2EUF - chains A and B; structure by X-ray diffraction, 3.00 A resolution.

# Chain A
Molecule: viral Cyclin
Source organism: Herpesvirus saimiri (strain 11)
Reference sequence: Q01043 (CGH2_SHV21); residue numbers follow UniProt; this construct covers 1-254
Amino-acid sequence (254 residues; row label = number of the first residue in the row):
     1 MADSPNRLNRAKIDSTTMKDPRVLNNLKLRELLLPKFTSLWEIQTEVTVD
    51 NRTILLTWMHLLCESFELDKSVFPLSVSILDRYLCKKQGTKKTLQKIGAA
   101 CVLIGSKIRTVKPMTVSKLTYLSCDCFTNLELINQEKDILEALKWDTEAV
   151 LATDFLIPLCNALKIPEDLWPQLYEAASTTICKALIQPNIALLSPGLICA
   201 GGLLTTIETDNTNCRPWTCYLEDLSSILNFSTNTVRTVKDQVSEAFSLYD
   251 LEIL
Disordered / not traced: 1-7, 124-126
Bound ions: Ca2+ near Thr110 (its only coordinating residue here)

# Chain B
Molecule: Cell division protein kinase 6
Source organism: Homo sapiens
Notes: EC 2.7.1.37; fragment: fragment 1-308
Reference sequence: Q00534 (CDK6_HUMAN); residues 1-308 here = UniProt positions 1-308
Amino-acid sequence (308 residues; row label = number of the first residue in the row):
     1 MEKDGLCRADQQYECVAEIGEGAYGKVFKARDLKNGGRFVALKRVRVQTG
    51 EEGMPLSTIREVAVLRHLETFEHPNVVRLFDVCTVSRTDRETKLTLVFEH
   101 VDQDLTTYLDKVPEPGVPTETIKDMMFQLLRGLDFLHSHRVVHRDLKPQN
   151 ILVTSSGQIKLADFGLARIYSFQMALTSVVVTLWYRAPEVLLQSSYATPV
   201 DLWSVGCIFAEMFRRKPLFRGSSDVDQLGKILDVIGLPGEEDWPRDVALP
   251 RQAFHSKSAQPIEKFVTDIDELGKDLLLKCLTFNPAKRISAYSALSHPYF
   301 QDLERCKE
Disordered / not traced: 1-9, 245-258, 306-308
Curated features (UniProtKB/Swiss-Prot):
  - active site: Asp145 (Proton acceptor)
  - binding site (ATP): Ile19 to Val27, Lys43
  - modified residue: Met1 (N-acetylmethionine), Tyr13 (Phosphotyrosine), Tyr24 (Phosphotyrosine), Thr49 (Phosphothreonine), Thr70 (Phosphothreonine), Thr177 (Phosphothreonine), Lys264 (N6-acetyllysine)
  - natural variant: Ala197 (A197T: In MCPH12), Pro199 (P199L: In a metastatic melanoma sample)
Residues lining bound ligands: Palbociclib (LQQ; 6-acetyl-8-cyclopentyl-5-methyl-2-[(5-piperazin-1-ylpyridin-2-yl)amino]pyrido[2,3-d]pyrimidin-7(8h)-one): Ile19, Gly20, Gly22, Val27, Ala41, Lys43, Glu61, Val77, Phe98, Glu99, His100, Val101, Asp102, Gln103, Asp104, Thr107, Gln149, Asn150, Leu152, Ala162, Asp163

# Interface between chain A and chain B
Contacting residue pairs - 85 pairs, chain A then chain B:
  Leu8(A) - Leu176(B)
  Asn9(A) - Met174(B)
  Asn9(A) - Ala175(B)
  Asn9(A) - Leu176(B)  hydrogen bond (backbone-backbone)
  Asn9(A) - Gln193(B)
  Asn9(A) - Ser194(B)
  Arg10(A) - Gln173(B)  hydrogen bond (side chain-backbone)
  Arg10(A) - Met174(B)
  Arg10(A) - Ser195(B)  hydrogen bond (backbone-side chain)
  Ala11(A) - Ser171(B)
  Ala11(A) - Phe172(B)
  Ala11(A) - Gln173(B)  hydrogen bond (backbone-backbone)
  Ala11(A) - Met174(B)  hydrogen bond (backbone-backbone)
  Lys12(A) - Ser195(B)
  Ile13(A) - Phe172(B)  hydrophobic
  Asp14(A) - Ala197(B)
  Asp14(A) - Thr198(B)  hydrogen bond
  Thr16(A) - His137(B)
  Thr16(A) - Thr198(B)
  Thr16(A) - Ser290(B)
  Thr17(A) - His137(B)
  Thr17(A) - Arg140(B)
  Thr17(A) - Tyr170(B)
  Met18(A) - Phe172(B)
  Arg22(A) - Asp134(B)  salt bridge
  Arg22(A) - Tyr292(B)
  Val23(A) - Ser138(B)
  Val23(A) - Arg140(B)
  Asn26(A) - Ser138(B)  hydrogen bond (side chain-backbone)
  Asn26(A) - His139(B)
  Arg30(A) - His67(B)
  Arg30(A) - Leu68(B)
  Arg30(A) - Phe71(B)
  Arg30(A) - His139(B)
  Leu33(A) - Thr70(B)
  Asp69(A) - Gln173(B)
  Asp69(A) - Met174(B)
  Asp69(A) - Ala175(B)  hydrogen bond (side chain-backbone)
  Lys107(A) - Glu52(B)  hydrogen bond (side chain-backbone)
  Lys107(A) - Gly53(B)
  Lys107(A) - Met54(B)  hydrogen bond (side chain-backbone)
  Lys107(A) - Leu56(B)
  Lys107(A) - Ile59(B)
  Lys107(A) - Arg60(B)  hydrogen bond (backbone-side chain)
  Ile108(A) - Ile59(B)  hydrophobic
  Ile108(A) - Arg60(B)  hydrogen bond (backbone-side chain)
  Ile108(A) - Arg168(B)
  Arg109(A) - Arg168(B)  hydrogen bond (backbone-side chain)
  Arg109(A) - Ile169(B)
  Arg109(A) - Met174(B)
  Thr110(A) - Arg60(B)
  Thr110(A) - Arg168(B)
  Val111(A) - Arg168(B)
  Val111(A) - Ala175(B)  hydrophobic
  Val111(A) - Thr177(B)
  Pro113(A) - Leu56(B)  hydrophobic
  Thr115(A) - Glu52(B)
  Val116(A) - Glu51(B)
  Val116(A) - Glu52(B)
  Asn129(A) - Glu51(B)
  Ile133(A) - Gly53(B)
  Glu136(A) - Gly53(B)
  Glu136(A) - Met54(B)  hydrogen bond (side chain-backbone)
  Lys137(A) - Ser86(B)  hydrogen bond
  Leu140(A) - Met54(B)  hydrophobic
  Leu140(A) - Ile59(B)  hydrophobic
  Glu141(A) - Thr84(B)
  Lys144(A) - Arg66(B)  hydrogen bond (backbone-side chain)
  Trp145(A) - Met54(B)  hydrophobic
  Trp145(A) - Thr58(B)
  Trp145(A) - Ile59(B)  hydrophobic
  Trp145(A) - Val62(B)  hydrophobic
  Trp145(A) - Ala63(B)
  Trp145(A) - Val82(B)
  Asp146(A) - Arg66(B)
  Thr147(A) - Ala63(B)
  Glu148(A) - Ala63(B)
  Glu148(A) - Ile169(B)
  Ala149(A) - His67(B)
  Asp154(A) - Arg140(B)  salt bridge
  Ile157(A) - Phe172(B)  hydrophobic
  Pro171(A) - Phe172(B)  hydrophobic
  Pro171(A) - Gln173(B)
  Tyr174(A) - Phe172(B)  hydrophobic
  Tyr174(A) - Gln173(B)
Interface residues without a listed pair, chain A (45 interface residues in all): Leu27, Ile104, Val150, Trp170, Glu175
Interface residues without a listed pair, chain B (43 interface residues in all): Leu94, Ser178, Pro199

# Summary
45 residues of chain A and 43 residues of chain B are in contact, with 16 hydrogen bonds and 2 salt bridges.
Polar pairs include Arg22(A)-Asp134(B), Asp154(A)-Arg140(B) and Arg10(A)-Gln173(B). Chain B binds Palbociclib.
UniProt lists active-site residue Asp145(B) and 10 ATP-binding residues on chain B.
Chain A is viral Cyclin (Herpesvirus saimiri (strain 11)) and chain B is Cell division protein kinase 6 (Homo
sapiens); the structure, X-ray structure of human CDK6-Vcyclin in complex with the inhibitor PD0332991, was
determined by X-ray diffraction together with 2F2C from the same study.
